PDB entry 5EOA | X-ray diffraction, 2.50 A resolution | chains B and D of the 4 polymer chains in the assembly

== Chain B ==
Protein: Optineurin
Source organism: Homo sapiens
UniProtKB: Q96CV9 (OPTN_HUMAN); numbering as in UniProt (aligned over 26-103)
Sequence (82 residues; row label = number of the first residue in the row):
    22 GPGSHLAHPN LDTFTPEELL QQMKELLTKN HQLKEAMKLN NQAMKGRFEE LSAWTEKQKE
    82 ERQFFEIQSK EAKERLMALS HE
Unresolved in the structure: 22-29, 103
Differences from the reference sequence: expression tag (22-25); engineered mutation K50 (Glu in Q96CV9)
Swiss-Prot annotation at these positions:
  - natural variant: H26 (H26D: In GLC1E), K50 (E50K: In GLC1E; this construct carries the variant), M98 (M98K: May modify intraocular pressure and increase risk of GLC1E and NPG), E103 (E103D: In GLC1E)

== Chain D ==
Protein: Serine/threonine-protein kinase TBK1
Source organism: Homo sapiens
Notes: EC 2.7.11.1
UniProtKB: Q9UHD2 (TBK1_HUMAN); residue numbers follow UniProt; this construct covers 677-729
Sequence (57 residues; each row starts with the number of its first residue):
   673 GPGSYPSSNT LVEMTLGMKK LKEEMEGVVK ELAENNHILE RFGSLTMDGG LRNVDCL
Unresolved in the structure: 673-678, 720-729
Differences from the reference sequence: expression tag (673-676)
Swiss-Prot annotation at these positions:
  - modified residue: S716 (Phosphoserine)
  - natural variant: E696 (E696K: In FTDALS4)
  - mutagenesis: M690 (M690A: Decreases interaction with TANK), L693 (L693A: Almost abolishes interaction with TANK), K694 (K694E: Strongly decreases interaction with TANK and TBKBP1. No effect on phosphorylation), L704 (L704A: Strongly decreases interaction with AZI2, TANK and TBKBP1. No effect on phosphorylation), N708 (N708A: Decreases interaction with TANK), L711 (L711A: Almost abolishes interaction with TANK)
From the paper describing this entry:
  - disease-associated variants - E696K: abolished binding to Optineurin (chain B)
  - disease-associated variants - E696K: decreased co-localization with Optineurin (chain B)

== Chain B / chain D interface ==
Contacting residue pairs - 35 pairs, chain B then chain D:
  D33(B) - T687(D)
  T34(B) - L683(D)
  T34(B) - V684(D)
  T34(B) - T687(D)
  F35(B) - L683(D)
  F35(B) - T687(D)  hydrogen bond (backbone-side chain)
  F35(B) - K691(D)
  L40(B) - L683(D)  hydrophobic
  L40(B) - M686(D)  hydrophobic
  Q43(B) - M690(D)
  Q43(B) - K694(D)
  M44(B) - M690(D)
  E46(B) - K694(D)  salt bridge
  L47(B) - M690(D)  hydrophobic
  L47(B) - K694(D)
  L47(B) - M697(D)  hydrophobic
  K50(B) - E698(D)  salt bridge
  N51(B) - M697(D)
  L54(B) - V700(D)  hydrophobic
  L54(B) - L704(D)  hydrophobic
  A57(B) - L704(D)  hydrophobic
  M58(B) - L704(D)  hydrophobic
  N61(B) - L704(D)
  N61(B) - N707(D)  hydrogen bond
  N61(B) - N708(D)  hydrogen bond
  N61(B) - L711(D)
  A64(B) - L711(D)  hydrophobic
  M65(B) - L711(D)  hydrophobic
  R68(B) - L711(D)  hydrogen bond (side chain-backbone)
  R68(B) - E712(D)
  R68(B) - G715(D)
  L72(B) - F714(D)  hydrophobic
  L72(B) - T718(D)
  W75(B) - L717(D)
  W75(B) - T718(D)
Also at the interface, not in a pair above, chain B (21 interface residues in all): P37, E71
Also at the interface, not in a pair above, chain D (21 interface residues in all): L693, V701
Interface features reported in the paper:
  - hot spots on chain B (mutagenesis) - M44Q, L47Q, L54Q (Kd 20.0 uM): decreased binding to Serine/threonine-protein kinase TBK1 (chain D)
  - hot spots on chain B (mutagenesis) - L47Q/L54Q: abolished binding to Serine/threonine-protein kinase TBK1 (chain D)
  - hot spots on chain D (mutagenesis) - L693Q, V700Q: abolished binding to Optineurin (chain B)

== Summary ==
Chain B and chain D each contribute 21 residues to their interface; the contacts include 4 hydrogen bonds and
2 salt bridges. Polar pairs include E46(B)-K694(D), K50(B)-E698(D) and F35(B)-T687(D). From the paper: E696K,
L693Q and V700Q of chain D abolish binding to Optineurin (chain B); M44Q, L47Q and L54Q of chain B reduce
binding to Serine/threonine-protein kinase TBK1 (chain D).
Here chain B is Optineurin and chain D is Serine/threonine-protein kinase TBK1, both from Homo sapiens. Entry
5EOA (Crystal structure of OPTN E50K mutant and TBK1 complex) was determined by X-ray diffraction (same
publication as 5EOF and 5EP6).
